PDB entry 7XV6 | X-ray diffraction, 2.30 A resolution | chains D and A of the 4 polymer chains in the assembly

Chain D:
Molecule: 18-nt DNA strand
Sequence (18 nucleotides; each row starts with the number of its first residue):
     1 CTGACCTTTG ACCTCTGC

Chain A:
Protein: NR2C2 protein
From: Homo sapiens
UniProt: A0A7L2NB91 (A0A7L2NB91_9PASS); residue numbers follow UniProt; this construct covers 113-196
Amino-acid sequence (84 residues; row label = number of the first residue in the row):
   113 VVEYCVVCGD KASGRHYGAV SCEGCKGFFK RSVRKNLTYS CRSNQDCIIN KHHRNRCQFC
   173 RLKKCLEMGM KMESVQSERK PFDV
Ion coordination: Zn2+ site 1: Cys-117, Cys-120, Cys-134, Cys-137; Zn2+ site 2: Cys-153, Cys-159, Cys-169, Cys-172
What the authors report for this chain:
  - binding site for the 18-nt DNA strand: Arg-127, Tyr-129, Glu-135, Lys-138, Lys-142, Arg-143, Arg-146, Gln-188, Arg-191
  - self-association interface (contacts with another copy of this molecule); pairs are residue here / residue on that copy: Ser-189/Arg-168 (hydrogen bond), Ser-189/His-164 (water-mediated contact), Arg-191/Arg-168, Lys-192/Arg-168 (hydrogen bond), Pro-193
  - mutagenesis - R168A (12-fold), S189A (12-fold): decreased binding to dsDNA
  - mutagenesis - Y129A, K138A, K142A, R143A, R146A, N167A, R191A (60-fold): decreased binding to the 18-nt DNA strand
  - disease-associated variants - R168L, R191W: decreased binding to the 18-nt DNA strand
  - disease-associated variants - R127C (280-fold), N167K (>60-fold): increased binding to the 18-nt DNA strand
  - disease-associated variants - R173Q: decreased signaling
  - disease-associated variants - N167K: decreased signaling in response to target gene

Interface between chain D and chain A:
Residue-residue contacts - 13 pairs, chain D then chain A:
  DC1(D) / Gln-170(A)  hydrogen bond to the phosphate
  DT2(D) / Phe-140(A)  phosphate contact
  DT2(D) / Arg-143(A)  salt bridge to the phosphate
  DT2(D) / Asn-167(A)  hydrogen bond to the phosphate
  DT2(D) / Gln-170(A)  hydrogen bond to the phosphate
  DG3(D) / Gly-136(A)  phosphate contact
  DG3(D) / Arg-143(A)  hydrogen bond to the base
  DG3(D) / Arg-166(A)  salt bridge to the phosphate
  DG3(D) / Asn-167(A)  hydrogen bond to the phosphate
  DG3(D) / Arg-173(A)  salt bridge to the phosphate
  DA4(D) / Glu-135(A)  base contact
  DC5(D) / Glu-135(A)  hydrogen bond to the base
  DT9(D) / Arg-191(A)  sugar contact
Other interface residues (no listed pair), chain D (7 interface residues in all): DC6
Other interface residues (no listed pair), chain A (11 interface residues in all): Asp-122, Lys-138

In short:
7 residues of chain D and 11 residues of chain A are in contact, with 6 hydrogen bonds and 3 salt bridges.
Polar pairs include DG3(D)/Arg-143(A), DC5(D)/Glu-135(A) and DC1(D)/Gln-170(A). From the paper: a binding site
for the 18-nt DNA strand at Arg-127(A), Tyr-129(A) and Glu-135(A) among others; Y129A, K138A and K142A of
chain A, among others, reduce binding to the 18-nt DNA strand; 14 substitutions were tested in all.
Here chain D is an 18-nt DNA strand and chain A is NR2C2 protein (Homo sapiens). Entry 7XV6 (Crystal structure
of the Human TR4 DNA-Binding Domain with C-terminal extension (DBD-CTE) Homodimer Bound to DR1 ...) was
determined by X-ray diffraction together with 7XV8, 7XV9 and 7XVA from the same study.
